Entry 5O79 (X-ray diffraction, 1.65 A resolution); this record covers chains B and C of the 3 polymer chains in the assembly.

Chain B (and C):
Protein: OmpK36
From: Klebsiella pneumoniae
Notes: chain C of this document is another copy of the same molecule, construct and numbering; everything in this record applies to it too
Reference sequence: D6QLY0 (D6QLY0_KLEPN); residues 1-344 here correspond to UniProt positions 22-365 (UniProt number = residue number + 21)
Amino-acid sequence (344 residues; each row starts with the number of its first residue):
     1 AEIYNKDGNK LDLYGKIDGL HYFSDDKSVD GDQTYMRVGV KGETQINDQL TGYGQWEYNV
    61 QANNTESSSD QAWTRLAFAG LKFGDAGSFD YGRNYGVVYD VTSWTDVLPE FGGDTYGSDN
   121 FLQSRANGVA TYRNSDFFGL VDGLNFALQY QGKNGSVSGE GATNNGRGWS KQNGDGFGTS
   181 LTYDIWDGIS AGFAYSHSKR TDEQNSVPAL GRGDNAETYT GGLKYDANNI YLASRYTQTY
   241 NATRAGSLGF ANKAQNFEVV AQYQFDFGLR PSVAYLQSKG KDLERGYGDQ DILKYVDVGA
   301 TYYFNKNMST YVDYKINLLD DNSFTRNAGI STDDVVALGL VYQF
Differences from the reference sequence: conflict R235 (Gln256 in D6QLY0)
Bound ions: Mg2+: R212, N241, N252

How chain B and chain C interact:
Contacting residue pairs (83):
  I3(B) - I3(C)  hydrophobic
  Y4(B) - A1(C)  hydrophobic
  Y4(B) - E2(C)
  N9(B) - K306(C)
  N9(B) - N307(C)  hydrogen bond
  K10(B) - Y342(C)
  L11(B) - F344(C)  hydrophobic
  G42(B) - Y342(C)
  E43(B) - Y342(C)
  T44(B) - N305(C)  hydrogen bond
  T44(B) - N307(C)
  T44(B) - Y342(C)
  Q45(B) - N305(C)  hydrogen bond (backbone-side chain)
  I46(B) - F304(C)  hydrophobic
  I46(B) - N305(C)
  L50(B) - F304(C)  hydrophobic
  G52(B) - M308(C)
  Y53(B) - M308(C)
  Y53(B) - Y342(C)
  G54(B) - I17(C)
  G54(B) - Y342(C)
  Q55(B) - I17(C)
  W56(B) - I17(C)
  W56(B) - M36(C)  hydrophobic
  W56(B) - V60(C)
  Y58(B) - V60(C)  hydrophobic
  Y58(B) - A72(C)
  D70(B) - S69(C)  hydrogen bond
  W73(B) - E66(C)
  T74(B) - V60(C)
  T74(B) - Q61(C)
  T74(B) - A62(C)
  T74(B) - E66(C)
  R75(B) - E66(C)
  A77(B) - T34(C)
  A77(B) - A62(C)  hydrophobic
  F78(B) - I17(C)
  A79(B) - I17(C)
  A79(B) - L340(C)
  G80(B) - M308(C)
  G80(B) - L340(C)
  L81(B) - F304(C)  hydrophobic
  Y91(B) - G19(C)
  Y91(B) - L20(C)
  Y91(B) - H21(C)  hydrogen bond
  Y91(B) - D32(C)  hydrogen bond
  Y91(B) - T34(C)
  G92(B) - T34(C)
  R93(B) - A62(C)
  R93(B) - N64(C)
  R93(B) - E66(C)  salt bridge
  S118(B) - E66(C)
  D119(B) - T65(C)
  D119(B) - E66(C)  hydrogen bond (side chain-backbone)
  R125(B) - E66(C)  salt bridge
  N127(B) - D32(C)
  N127(B) - A62(C)  hydrogen bond (side chain-backbone)
  N127(B) - N63(C)  hydrogen bond (side chain-backbone)
  N127(B) - N64(C)  hydrogen bond (side chain-backbone)
  N127(B) - T65(C)
  G128(B) - D32(C)
  G159(B) - K27(C)
  E160(B) - K27(C)  hydrogen bond (backbone-side chain)
  A162(B) - K27(C)
  T163(B) - K27(C)
  T163(B) - D30(C)
  N164(B) - K27(C)  hydrogen bond (backbone-backbone)
  N164(B) - S28(C)
  N164(B) - V29(C)
  N164(B) - D30(C)  hydrogen bond (side chain-backbone)
  N164(B) - G31(C)
  N164(B) - D32(C)  hydrogen bond (side chain-backbone)
  N164(B) - Q33(C)  hydrogen bond
  N164(B) - N63(C)  hydrogen bond
  N165(B) - D32(C)
  N165(B) - N63(C)  hydrogen bond (side chain-backbone)
  N165(B) - N64(C)  hydrogen bond (backbone-side chain)
  G166(B) - N64(C)  hydrogen bond (backbone-side chain)
  R167(B) - N63(C)  hydrogen bond (side chain-backbone)
  R167(B) - N64(C)
  R167(B) - T65(C)
  K171(B) - T65(C)
  K171(B) - S67(C)  hydrogen bond
Other interface residues (no listed pair), chain B (46 interface residues in all): V40, F89, N154
Other interface residues (no listed pair), chain C (37 interface residues in all): L13, V38, V341

In short:
46 residues of chain B face 37 of chain C across their interface, with 21 hydrogen bonds and 2 salt bridges.
Among the polar pairs are R93(B)-E66(C), R125(B)-E66(C) and N9(B)-N307(C). The Mg2+ site is built by R212(B),
N241(B) and N252(B).
Both chains are OmpK36 (Klebsiella pneumoniae). Entry 5O79 (Klebsiella pneumoniae OmpK36) was determined by
X-ray diffraction, deposited together with 6ENE and 5O77.
